5LGQ - chains A and B of the 8 polymer chains in the assembly; structure by X-ray diffraction, 2.11 A resolution.

[Chain A (and B)]
Molecule: Histone-arginine methyltransferase CARM1
Source organism: Mus musculus
Notes: EC 2.1.1.319; chain B of this document is another copy of the same molecule, construct and numbering; everything in this record applies to it too
UniProtKB: Q9WVG6 (CARM1_MOUSE), isoform Q9WVG6-2; residue numbers follow UniProt; this construct covers 130-487
Sequence (361 residues; each row starts with the number of its first residue):
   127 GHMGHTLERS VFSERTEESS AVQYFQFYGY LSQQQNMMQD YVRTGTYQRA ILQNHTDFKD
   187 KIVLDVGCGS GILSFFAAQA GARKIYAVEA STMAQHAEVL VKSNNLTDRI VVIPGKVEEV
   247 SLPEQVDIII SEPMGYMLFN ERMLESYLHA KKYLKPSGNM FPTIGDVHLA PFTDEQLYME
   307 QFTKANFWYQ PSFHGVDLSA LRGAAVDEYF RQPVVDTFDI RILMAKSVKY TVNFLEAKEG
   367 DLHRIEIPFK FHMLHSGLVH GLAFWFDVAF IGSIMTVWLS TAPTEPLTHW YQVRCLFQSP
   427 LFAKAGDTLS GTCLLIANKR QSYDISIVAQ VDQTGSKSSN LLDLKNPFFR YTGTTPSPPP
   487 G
Unresolved in the structure: 127-134, 479-487 (chain B: 127-134, 478-487)
Construct notes: expression tag (127-129)
Curated features (UniProtKB/Swiss-Prot):
  - region: Arg347 to Leu380 (Required for nuclear translocation)
  - binding site (S-adenosyl-L-methionine): Gln160, Arg169, Gly193, Glu215, Glu244, Ser272
  - modified residue: Ser217 (Phosphoserine)
  - cross-link: Lys228 (Glycyl lysine isopeptide (Lys-Gly) (interchain with G-Cter in ubiquitin))
  - mutagenesis: Tyr154 (Y154A/F/R: Loss of S-adenosyl-L-methionine binding. Loss of protein methyltransferase activity), Arg169 (R169A: Loss of protein methyltransferase activity), Tyr173 (Y173A: Reduces protein methyltransferase activity), Val189 to Asp191 (Abolishes histone methyltransferase activity and coactivator activity), Ser217 (S217A: Loss of S-adenosyl-L-methionine binding. Loss of protein methyltransferase activity. Localized in the nucleus; S217C/T: Loss of S-adenosyl-L-methionine binding ...), Ser229 (S229E: Abolishes dimerization), Glu267 (E267Q: Abolishes histone methyltransferase activity and reduces coactivator activity)
Small-molecule neighbours:
  - 8ZB ((2R,3R,4S,5R)-2-(6-aminopurin-9-yl)-5-propyl-oxolane-3,4-diol): Phe138, Tyr150, Phe151, Tyr154, Gln160, Gly193, Gly195, Val214, Glu215, Ala216, Ser217, Gly241, Lys242, Val243, Glu244, Glu258, Met260, Glu267, Met269, Ser272
  - 1,2-dimethoxyethane (DXE): Tyr315, Ser325, Arg328, Gly329, Val332
  - PG6 (1-(2-methoxy-ethoxy)-2-{2-[2-(2-methoxy-ethoxy]-ethoxy}-ethane): Val454, Gln456, Lys463, Ser465
What the authors report for this chain:
  - conformationally variable residues (side-chain flip): Met269
  - catalytic residues: Glu258, Glu267 (citing earlier work)

[Interface between chain A and chain B]
Pairs across the interface (77; chain A residue first):
  Ser145(A) with Ser145(B); Val148(B); Gln149(B)
  Val148(A) with Ser145(B)
  Gln149(A) with Ser145(B), hydrogen bond (side chain-backbone); Ser146(B); Gln149(B)
  Tyr156(A) with Glu334(B); Asp469(B); Asn472(B)
  Leu157(A) with Trp314(B); Ala330(B); Ala331(B); Glu334(B), hydrogen bond (backbone-side chain)
  Ser158(A) with Glu334(B), hydrogen bond (backbone-side chain); Tyr335(B)
  Gln160(A) with Trp314(B)
  Gln161(A) with Lys310(B), hydrogen bond (side chain-backbone); Phe313(B); Trp314(B), hydrogen bond; Tyr335(B), hydrogen bond
  Met164(A) with Phe313(B), hydrophobic; Trp314(B), hydrophobic; Phe319(B); Leu324(B), hydrophobic
  Gln165(A) with Phe313(B)
  Tyr167(A) with His320(B)
  Thr170(A) with His320(B)
  Gln174(A) with His320(B), hydrogen bond
  Ile198(A) with Val322(B), hydrophobic
  Phe201(A) with Val322(B), hydrophobic
  Phe202(A) with His320(B)
  Gln205(A) with His320(B), hydrogen bond (side chain-backbone); Gly321(B); Val322(B)
  His222(A) with Leu327(B)
  Val225(A) with Ala326(B), hydrophobic
  Leu226(A) with Asp323(B); Leu324(B), hydrophobic; Leu327(B), hydrophobic
  Ser229(A) with Ala326(B)
  Asn230(A) with Val322(B); Asp323(B), hydrogen bond (side chain-backbone)
  Lys310(A) with Gln161(B)
  Phe313(A) with Gln161(B); Met164(B), hydrophobic; Gln165(B)
  Trp314(A) with Leu157(B); Met164(B), hydrophobic
  Phe319(A) with Met164(B)
  His320(A) with Tyr167(B); Thr170(B); Gly171(B); Gln174(B), hydrogen bond (backbone-side chain); Phe202(B); Gln205(B), hydrogen bond (backbone-side chain)
  Gly321(A) with Gln205(B)
  Val322(A) with Phe201(B), hydrophobic; Asn230(B)
  Asp323(A) with Leu226(B); Asn230(B), hydrogen bond (backbone-side chain)
  Leu324(A) with Met164(B), hydrophobic; Leu226(B), hydrophobic
  Ala326(A) with Val225(B), hydrophobic; Ser229(B)
  Leu327(A) with His222(B); Leu226(B), hydrophobic
  Ala330(A) with Leu157(B); His222(B)
  Ala331(A) with Leu157(B)
  Glu334(A) with Tyr156(B); Leu157(B), hydrogen bond (side chain-backbone); Ser158(B), hydrogen bond (side chain-backbone)
  Tyr335(A) with Ser158(B); Gln161(B), hydrogen bond
  Asn472(A) with Gln152(B); Tyr156(B), hydrogen bond
Also at the interface, not in a pair above, chain A (43 interface residues in all): Gln152, Gly155, Gly171, Ser196, Asp469
Also at the interface, not in a pair above, chain B (44 interface residues in all): Gly155, Gln160, Ile198, Arg446

[In short]
43 residues of chain A and 44 residues of chain B are in contact, with 16 hydrogen bonds. Among the polar
pairs are Gln149(A)-Ser145(B), Leu157(A)-Glu334(B) and Ser158(A)-Glu334(B). Ligands of chain A:
1,2-dimethoxyethane, compound PG6 and compound 8ZB. The paper reports catalytic residues Glu258(A) and
Glu267(A); conformational variability at Met269(A).
Chain A and chain B are both Histone-arginine methyltransferase CARM1 (Mus musculus); the structure, Crystal
structure of mouse CARM1 in complex with ligand P2C3s, was determined by X-ray diffraction together with 5LGP,
5LGR and 5LGS from the same study.
